5Z9T - chain A; structure by X-ray diffraction, 1.80 A resolution.

# Chain A
Protein: alginate lyase AlyF-OU02
Source organism: Vibrio splendidus
Chain sequence (536 residues; each row starts with the number of its first residue; numbers below 1 keep their minus sign (Gly-18 is residue -18)):
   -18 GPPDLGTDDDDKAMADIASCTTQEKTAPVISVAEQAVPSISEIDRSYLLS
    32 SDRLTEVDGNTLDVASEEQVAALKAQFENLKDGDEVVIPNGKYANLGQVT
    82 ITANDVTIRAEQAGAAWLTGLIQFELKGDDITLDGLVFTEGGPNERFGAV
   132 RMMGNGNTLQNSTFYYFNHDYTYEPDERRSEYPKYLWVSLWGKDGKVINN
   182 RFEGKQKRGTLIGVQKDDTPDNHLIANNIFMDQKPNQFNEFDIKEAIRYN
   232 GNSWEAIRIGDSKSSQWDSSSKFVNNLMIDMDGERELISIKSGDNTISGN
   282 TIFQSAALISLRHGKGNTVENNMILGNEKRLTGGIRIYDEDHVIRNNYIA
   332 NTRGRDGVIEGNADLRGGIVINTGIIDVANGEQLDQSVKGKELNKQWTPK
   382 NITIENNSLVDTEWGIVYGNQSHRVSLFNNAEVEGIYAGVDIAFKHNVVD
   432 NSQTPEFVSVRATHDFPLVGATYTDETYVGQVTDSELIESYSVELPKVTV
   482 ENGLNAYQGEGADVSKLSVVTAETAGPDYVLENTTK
Disordered / not traced: -18 to 18
Ion coordination: Na+: Asn233, Glu236, Glu265, Glu267 (together with alpha-L-gulopyranuronic acid)
Small-molecule neighbours:
  - alpha-L-gulopyranuronic acid (LGU): Arg127, Phe128, Lys165, Leu167, Thr191, Gln196, Asn233, Ser234, Glu236, Arg239, Asp242, Ser243, Arg266, Glu267, Ser270, Lys272, Arg293, His294, Asn375, Leu408
  - malonate ion (MLI): Arg266, Arg293, Arg317, Tyr319, Asn343, Ala344, Gln377

# Overview
Chain A binds malonate ion and alpha-L-gulopyranuronic acid. Asn233, Glu236, Glu265 and Glu267 coordinate Na+.
Chain A is alginate lyase AlyF-OU02 (Vibrio splendidus); the structure, a new PL6 alginate lyase complex with
trisaccharide, was determined by X-ray diffraction, deposited together with 6A40 and 6ITG.
